Entry 7KQB (electron microscopy, 2.42 A resolution); this record covers chains A and B of the 7 polymer chains in the assembly.

== Chain A (and B) ==
Molecule: Spike glycoprotein
From: Severe acute respiratory syndrome coronavirus 2
Notes: chain B of this document is another copy of the same molecule, construct and numbering; everything in this record applies to it too
Reference sequence: P0DTC2 (SPIKE_SARS2); numbering as in UniProt (aligned over 1-1208)
Sequence (1208 residues; numbered 1 to 1208; the number before each row is that of its first residue):
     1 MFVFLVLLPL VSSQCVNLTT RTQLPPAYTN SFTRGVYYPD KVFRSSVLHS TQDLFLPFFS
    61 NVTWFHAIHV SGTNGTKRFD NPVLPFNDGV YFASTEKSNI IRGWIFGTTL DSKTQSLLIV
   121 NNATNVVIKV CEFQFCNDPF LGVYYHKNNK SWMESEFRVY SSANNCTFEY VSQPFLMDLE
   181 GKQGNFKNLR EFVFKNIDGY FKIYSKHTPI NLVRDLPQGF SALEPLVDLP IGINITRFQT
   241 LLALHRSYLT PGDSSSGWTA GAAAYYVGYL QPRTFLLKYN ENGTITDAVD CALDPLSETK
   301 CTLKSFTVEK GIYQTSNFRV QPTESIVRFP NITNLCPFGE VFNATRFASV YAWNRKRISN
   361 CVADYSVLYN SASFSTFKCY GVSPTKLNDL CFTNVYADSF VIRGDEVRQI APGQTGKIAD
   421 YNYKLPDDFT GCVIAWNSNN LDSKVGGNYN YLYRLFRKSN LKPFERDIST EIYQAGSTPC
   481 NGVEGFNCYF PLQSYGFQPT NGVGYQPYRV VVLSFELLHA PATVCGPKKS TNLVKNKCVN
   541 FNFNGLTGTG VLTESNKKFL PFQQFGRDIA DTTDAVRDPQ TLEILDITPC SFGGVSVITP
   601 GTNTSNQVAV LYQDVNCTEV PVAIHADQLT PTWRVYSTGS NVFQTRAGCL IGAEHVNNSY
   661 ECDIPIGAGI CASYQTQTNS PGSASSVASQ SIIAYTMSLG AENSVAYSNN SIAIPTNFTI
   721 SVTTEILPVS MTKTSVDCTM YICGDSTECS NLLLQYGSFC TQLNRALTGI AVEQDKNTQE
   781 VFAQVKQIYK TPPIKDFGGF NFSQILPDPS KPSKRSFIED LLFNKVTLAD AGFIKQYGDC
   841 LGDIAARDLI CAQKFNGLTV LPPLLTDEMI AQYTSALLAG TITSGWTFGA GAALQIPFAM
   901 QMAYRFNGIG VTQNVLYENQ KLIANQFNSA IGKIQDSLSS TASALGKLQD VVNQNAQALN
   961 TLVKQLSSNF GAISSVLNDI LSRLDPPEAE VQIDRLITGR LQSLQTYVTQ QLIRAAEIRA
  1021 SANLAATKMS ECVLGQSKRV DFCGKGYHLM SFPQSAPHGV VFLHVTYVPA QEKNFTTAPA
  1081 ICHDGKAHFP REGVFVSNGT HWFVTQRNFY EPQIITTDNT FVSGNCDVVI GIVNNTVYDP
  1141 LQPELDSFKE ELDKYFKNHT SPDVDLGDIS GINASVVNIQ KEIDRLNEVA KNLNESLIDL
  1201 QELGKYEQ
Not modelled in the structure: 1-13, 71-75, 625-632, 677-688, 828-852, 941-943, 1147-1208 (chain B: 1-13, 71-75, 625-631, 677-688, 828-854, 941-943, 1147-1208)
Construct notes: conflict Gly682 (Arg in P0DTC2), Ser683 (Arg in P0DTC2), Ser685 (Arg in P0DTC2), Pro986 (Lys in P0DTC2), Pro987 (Val in P0DTC2)
Curated features (UniProtKB/Swiss-Prot):
  - region: Asn280 to Cys301 (Putative superantigen), Arg403 to Asp405 (Integrin-binding motif), Asn448 to Phe456 (Immunodominant HLA epitope recognized by the CD8+), Pro681, Ala684 (Putative superantigen), Ser816 to Tyr837 (Fusion peptide 1), Lys835 to Phe855 (Fusion peptide 2), Asp1163 to Glu1202 (Heptad repeat 2)
  - site: Arg815, Ser816 (Cleavage)
  - glycosylation: Asn17 (N-linked (GlcNAc...) (complex) asparagine), Asn61 (N-linked (GlcNAc...) (hybrid) asparagine), Asn74 (N-linked (GlcNAc...) (complex) asparagine), Asn122 (N-linked (GlcNAc...) (hybrid) asparagine), Asn149 (N-linked (GlcNAc...) (complex) asparagine), Asn165 (N-linked (GlcNAc...) (complex) asparagine), Asn234 (N-linked (GlcNAc...) (high mannose) asparagine), Asn282 (N-linked (GlcNAc...) (complex) asparagine), Thr323 (O-linked (GalNAc) threonine), Ser325 (O-linked (HexNAc...) serine), Asn331 (N-linked (GlcNAc...) (complex) asparagine), Asn343 (N-linked (GlcNAc...) (complex) asparagine), Asn603 (N-linked (GlcNAc...) (hybrid) asparagine), Asn616 (N-linked (GlcNAc...) (complex) asparagine), Asn657 (N-linked (GlcNAc...) (complex) asparagine), Thr676 (O-linked (GlcNAc...) threonine), Thr678 (O-linked (GlcNAc...) threonine), Asn709 (N-linked (GlcNAc...) (high mannose) asparagine), Asn717 (N-linked (GlcNAc...) (hybrid) asparagine), Asn801 (N-linked (GlcNAc...) (hybrid) asparagine) and 6 more in UniProt
  - natural variant: Leu5 (L5F: In strain: Iota/B.1.526), Ser13 (S13I: In strain: Epsilon/B.1.427/B.1.429), Leu18 (L18F: In strain: Beta/B.1.351, Gamma/P.1 and 1 more), Thr19 (T19I: In strain: Omicron/BQ.1.1, Omicron/XBB.1.5 and 1 more; T19R: In strain: Delta/B.1.617.2, Omicron/BA.2 and 4 more), Thr20 (T20N: In strain: Gamma/P.1), Leu24 to Ala27 (sequence variant, change not given here; In strain: Omicron/BA.2, Omicron/BA.2.12.1 and 6 more), Pro26 (P26S: In strain: Gamma/P.1), Gln52 (Q52H: In strain: Omicron/EG.5.1), Ala67 (A67V: In strain: Eta/B.1.525, Omicron/BA.1), His69 to Val70 (deletion: In strain: Alpha/B.1.1.7, Eta/B.1.525 and 5 more), Gly75 (G75V: In strain: Lambda/C.37), Thr76 (T76I: In strain: Lambda/C.37), 82 further natural variant entries in UniProt
  - mutagenesis: His69 to Val70 (Increased incorporation of cleaved spike into virions), Asn121 (N121Q: Partial loss of biliverdin affinity), Arg190 (R190K: Partial loss of biliverdin affinity), Asn234 (N234Q: Increased resistance to neutralizing antibodies), Asn331 (N331Q: Reduced viral infectivity), Asn343 (N343Q: Reduced viral infectivity), Leu452 (L452R: Increased resistance to neutralizing antibodies. Decreases HLA binding to NF9 epitope. Increased binding affinity to human ACE2), Tyr453 (Y453F: Decreased HLA binding to NF9 epitope. Increased binding affinity to human ACE2), Ala475 (A475V: Increased resistance to neutralizing antibodies), Val483 (V483A: Increased resistance to neutralizing antibodies), Glu484 (E484D: Increased replication in human TMEM106B overexpressing cells), Phe490 (F490L: Increased resistance to neutralizing antibodies and human covalescent sera neutralization), 12 further mutagenesis entries in UniProt
Cystine bridges: Cys15-Cys136, Cys131-Cys166, Cys291-Cys301, Cys336-Cys361, Cys379-Cys432, Cys391-Cys525, Cys480-Cys488, Cys538-Cys590, Cys617-Cys649, Cys662-Cys671, Cys738-Cys760, Cys743-Cys749, Cys1032-Cys1043, Cys1082-Cys1126
Covalent attachments: N-acetylglucosamine (NAG) linked to Asn165, Asn282, Asn331, Asn343, Asn616, Asn709, Asn717, Asn1098, Asn1134
Reported in the primary citation:
  - conformationally variable residues (side-chain flip): Arg408

== How chain A and chain B interact ==
Contacting residue pairs (143; chain A residue first):
  Asn317(A) - Asp737(B)
  Arg319(A) - Met740(B)
  Arg319(A) - Gly744(B)  hydrogen bond (side chain-backbone)
  Arg319(A) - Asp745(B)  salt bridge
  Arg357(A) - Thr167(B)  hydrogen bond (side chain-backbone)
  Asn360(A) - Phe168(B)
  Asn360(A) - Pro230(B)
  Pro521(A) - Gly199(B)
  Pro521(A) - Tyr200(B)
  Pro521(A) - Pro230(B)
  Thr549(A) - Asp745(B)  hydrogen bond
  Lys557(A) - Phe43(B)
  Lys558(A) - Phe43(B)
  Phe559(A) - Phe43(B)  hydrophobic
  Leu560(A) - Tyr38(B)  hydrophobic
  Leu560(A) - Asn282(B)
  Leu560(A) - Gly283(B)
  Leu560(A) - Thr284(B)
  Phe562(A) - Tyr38(B)  hydrophobic
  Phe562(A) - Lys41(B)
  Phe562(A) - Glu224(B)
  Phe562(A) - Pro225(B)  hydrophobic
  Gln563(A) - Lys41(B)
  Gln563(A) - Val42(B)  hydrogen bond (side chain-backbone)
  Gln563(A) - Phe43(B)
  Gln563(A) - Gly283(B)  hydrogen bond (side chain-backbone)
  Gln564(A) - Lys41(B)  hydrogen bond (backbone-backbone)
  Phe565(A) - Lys41(B)
  Phe565(A) - Val42(B)
  Phe565(A) - Phe43(B)  hydrogen bond (backbone-backbone)
  Gly566(A) - Phe43(B)
  Arg567(A) - Val42(B)
  Arg567(A) - Phe43(B)  hydrogen bond (backbone-backbone)
  Arg567(A) - Arg44(B)
  Ile569(A) - Val47(B)  hydrophobic
  Ile569(A) - Lys964(B)
  Ala570(A) - Val963(B)  hydrophobic
  Asp571(A) - Lys964(B)  salt bridge
  Pro589(A) - Phe855(B)
  Phe592(A) - Met740(B)  hydrophobic
  Phe592(A) - Phe855(B)
  Phe592(A) - Gly857(B)
  Arg646(A) - Pro862(B)
  Pro665(A) - Leu864(B)  hydrophobic
  Gly667(A) - Leu864(B)
  Ala668(A) - Pro863(B)  hydrogen bond (backbone-backbone)
  Ala668(A) - Leu864(B)
  Ala668(A) - Thr866(B)
  Gly669(A) - Leu864(B)  hydrogen bond (backbone-backbone)
  Gly669(A) - Thr866(B)
  Gly669(A) - Met869(B)
  Thr696(A) - Met869(B)
  Met697(A) - Leu865(B)  hydrophobic
  Met697(A) - Met869(B)  hydrophobic
  Leu699(A) - Ile788(B)  hydrophobic
  Leu699(A) - Met869(B)
  Leu699(A) - Gln872(B)
  Leu699(A) - Tyr873(B)  hydrogen bond (backbone-side chain)
  Ala701(A) - Gln787(B)
  Ala701(A) - Ile788(B)  hydrogen bond (backbone-backbone)
  Glu702(A) - Ile788(B)
  Glu702(A) - Lys790(B)
  Asn703(A) - Gln787(B)
  Asn703(A) - Ile788(B)  hydrogen bond (backbone-backbone)
  Asn703(A) - Tyr789(B)
  Asn703(A) - Lys790(B)  hydrogen bond (backbone-backbone)
  Val705(A) - Tyr789(B)  hydrophobic
  Val705(A) - Lys790(B)
  Val705(A) - Thr883(B)
  Val705(A) - Ser884(B)
  Val705(A) - Gln895(B)
  Ala706(A) - Gln895(B)
  Tyr707(A) - Pro792(B)  hydrophobic
  Tyr707(A) - Asp796(B)  hydrogen bond (side chain-backbone)
  Tyr707(A) - Phe797(B)
  Tyr707(A) - Thr883(B)
  Tyr707(A) - Ile896(B)
  Tyr707(A) - Pro897(B)  hydrophobic
  Tyr707(A) - Phe898(B)  hydrogen bond (side chain-backbone)
  Ser708(A) - Pro897(B)
  Asn709(A) - Asp796(B)  hydrogen bond
  Asn709(A) - Pro897(B)
  Asn710(A) - Pro897(B)
  Ser711(A) - Gln895(B)
  Ser711(A) - Ile896(B)
  Ser711(A) - Pro897(B)
  Ile712(A) - Gln895(B)
  Ile712(A) - Ile896(B)  hydrophobic
  Ala713(A) - Leu894(B)
  Ala713(A) - Gln895(B)  hydrogen bond (backbone-backbone)
  Pro715(A) - Leu894(B)  hydrophobic
  Gln957(A) - Arg765(B)
  Thr961(A) - Gln762(B)  hydrogen bond
  Lys964(A) - Ser758(B)
  Gln965(A) - Tyr756(B)  hydrogen bond (side chain-backbone)
  Gln965(A) - Gly757(B)
  Gln965(A) - Ser758(B)  hydrogen bond
  Gln965(A) - Phe759(B)
  Ser968(A) - Gln755(B)
  Ser968(A) - Tyr756(B)
  Ser968(A) - Gly757(B)
  Asn969(A) - Gln755(B)  hydrogen bond
  Phe970(A) - Gln755(B)  hydrogen bond (backbone-backbone)
  Phe970(A) - Tyr756(B)
  Gly971(A) - Gln755(B)
  Arg995(A) - Tyr756(B)
  Arg995(A) - Asp994(B)  salt bridge
  Gln1002(A) - Phe759(B)
  Ser1003(A) - Phe759(B)
  Thr1006(A) - Gln1005(B)
  Ile1013(A) - Leu1012(B)  hydrophobic
  Arg1039(A) - Glu1031(B)  salt bridge
  Arg1039(A) - Arg1039(B)
  Val1040(A) - Ser1030(B)
  Val1040(A) - Glu1031(B)
  Val1040(A) - Leu1034(B)
  Val1040(A) - Gly1035(B)
  Asp1041(A) - Leu1034(B)
  Lys1045(A) - Gly889(B)  hydrogen bond (side chain-backbone)
  Gly1046(A) - Ala890(B)
  Tyr1047(A) - Trp886(B)
  Tyr1047(A) - Ala890(B)
  Glu1072(A) - Leu894(B)
  Asn1074(A) - Gln895(B)  hydrogen bond
  Thr1077(A) - Met900(B)
  Ala1078(A) - Met900(B)
  Pro1079(A) - Met900(B)
  Pro1079(A) - Tyr917(B)  hydrophobic
  Phe1089(A) - Asn914(B)
  Phe1089(A) - Tyr917(B)  hydrophobic
  Pro1090(A) - Gln913(B)  hydrogen bond (backbone-side chain)
  Val1094(A) - Tyr904(B)
  Arg1107(A) - Tyr904(B)
  Arg1107(A) - Gln913(B)
  Ser1123(A) - Asn914(B)  hydrogen bond
  Ser1123(A) - Glu918(B)  hydrogen bond
  Val1128(A) - Glu918(B)
  Ile1130(A) - Gln920(B)
  Leu1141(A) - Leu1141(B)  hydrophobic
  Leu1141(A) - Glu1144(B)
  Gln1142(A) - Glu1144(B)  hydrogen bond
  Leu1145(A) - Glu1144(B)
  Leu1145(A) - Asp1146(B)  hydrogen bond (backbone-backbone)
Other interface residues (no listed pair), chain A (92 interface residues in all): Ser359, Ala520, Ala647, Ile670, Cys671, Gly700, Ser704, Gly999, Thr1009, Gln1010, Val1068, Pro1069, Arg1091, Phe1121, Val1129, Asp1146
Other interface residues (no listed pair), chain B (95 interface residues in all): His49, Cys166, Asp198, Ile231, Gly232, Thr739, Ala766, Gln784, Lys786, Leu858, Thr859, Ile882, Gly891, Ala892, Ala893, Asn907, Gln1002, Thr1009, Ile1013, Glu1111, Leu1145

== Summary ==
Chain A and chain B form an interface of 92 and 95 residues respectively, with 30 hydrogen bonds and 4 salt
bridges. Among the polar pairs are Arg319(A)-Asp745(B), Asp571(A)-Lys964(B) and Arg995(A)-Asp994(B). From
UniProt: 24 mutagenesis sites on chain A. From the paper: conformational variability at Arg408(A).
Chain A and chain B are both Spike glycoprotein (Severe acute respiratory syndrome coronavirus 2); the
structure, SARS-CoV-2 spike glycoprotein:Fab 5A6 complex I, was determined by electron microscopy (same
publication as 7M71).
